Entry 5JSA (X-ray diffraction, 6.31 A resolution (low resolution: residue-level contacts below are approximate; hydrogen-bond / salt-bridge calls are withheld)); this record covers chains A and C of the 6 polymer chains in the assembly.

[Chain A]
Molecule: broadly neutralizing antibody PGT128 heavy chain
Organism: Homo sapiens
Notes: antibody fragment or engineered binder
Amino-acid sequence (239 residues; numbered 1 to 231 plus 22 insertion-coded residues; 14 numbers in that range are skipped by the numbering (no residue carries them; nothing is unmodelled there); the number before each row is that of its first residue; a row labelled like 35A-35B holds insertion residues (35A, then the next letters in order)):
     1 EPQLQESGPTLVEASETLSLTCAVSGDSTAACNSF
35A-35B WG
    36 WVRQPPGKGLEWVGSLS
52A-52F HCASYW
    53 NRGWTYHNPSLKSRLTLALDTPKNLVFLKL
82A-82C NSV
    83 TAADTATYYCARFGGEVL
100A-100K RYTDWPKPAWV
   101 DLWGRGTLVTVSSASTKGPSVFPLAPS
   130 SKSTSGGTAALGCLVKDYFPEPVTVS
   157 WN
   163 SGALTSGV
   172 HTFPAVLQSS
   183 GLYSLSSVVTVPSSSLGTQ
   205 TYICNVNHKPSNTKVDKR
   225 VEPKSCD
Not modelled in the structure: 1, 130-133, 228-231
Disulfides: Cys22-Cys92, Cys32-Cys52B, Cys142-Cys208

[Chain C]
Molecule: gp120
Organism: Human immunodeficiency virus 1
Amino-acid sequence (480 residues; each row starts with the number of its first residue):
    31 AENLWVTVYYGVPVWKDAETTLFCASDAKAYETEKHNVWATHACVPTDPN
    81 PQEIHLENVTEEFNMWKNNMVEQMHTDIISLWDQSLKPCVKLTPLCVTLQ
   131 CTNVTAITDDMRGELKNCSFNMTTELRDKKQKVYSLFYRLDVVQINENQG
   181 NRSNNSNKEYRLINCNTSAITQACPKVSFEPIPIHYCAPAGFAILKCKDK
   231 KFNGTGPCPSVSTVQCTHGIKPVVSTQLLLNGSLAEEEVMIRSENITNNA
   281 KNILVQFNTPVQINCTRPNNNTRKSIRIGPGQAFYATGDIIGDIRQAHCN
   331 VSKATWNETLGKVVKQLRKHFGNNTIIRFANSSGGDLEVTTHSFNCGGEF
   381 FYCNTSGLFNSTWISNTSVQGSNSTGSNDSITLPCRIKQIINMWQRIGQA
   431 MYAPPIQGVIRCVSNITGLILTRDGGSTNSTTETFRPGGGDMRDNWRSEL
   481 YKYKVVKIEPLGVAPTRCKRRVVGRRRRRR
Not modelled in the structure: 31-32, 136-139, 177-186, 400-407, 502-510
Disulfides: Cys54-Cys74, Cys119-Cys204, Cys126-Cys195, Cys131-Cys148, Cys217-Cys246, Cys227-Cys238, Cys376-Cys442, Cys383-Cys415
Covalent attachments: N-acetylglucosamine (NAG) linked to Asn133, Asn147, Asn151, Asn196, Asn294, Asn337, Asn361, Asn384, Asn390, Asn445; glycan linked to Asn233, Asn261, Asn275, Asn300, Asn330

[Interface between chain A and chain C]
Pairs across the interface - 13 pairs, chain A then chain C:
  Ala52C(A) - Asn300(C)
  Tyr52E(A) - Arg325(C)
  Tyr52E(A) - Val439(C)
  Tyr52E(A) - Arg441(C)
  Leu100(A) - Ile321(C)
  Leu100(A) - Gly322(C)
  Arg100A(A) - Thr135(C)
  Arg100A(A) - Gly322(C)
  Tyr100B(A) - Gly322(C)
  Tyr100B(A) - Asp323(C)
  Tyr100B(A) - Ile324(C)
  Asp100D(A) - Asp323(C)
  Asp100D(A) - Arg325(C)
Also at the interface, not in a pair above, chain A (10 interface residues in all): Cys32, Ser52D, Trp52F, Thr100C
Also at the interface, not in a pair above, chain C (10 interface residues in all): Ile320

[In short]
The chain A/chain C interface involves 10 residues from each chain. Covalently linked N-acetylglucosamine: at
Asn133(C), Asn147(C), Asn151(C), Asn196(C), Asn233(C) and Asn261(C) and 9 more.
Here chain A is broadly neutralizing antibody PGT128 heavy chain (Homo sapiens) and chain C is gp120 (Human
immunodeficiency virus 1). Entry 5JSA (Uncleaved prefusion optimized gp140 trimer with an engineered
10-residue HR1 turn bound to broadly neutralizing antibodies ...) was determined by X-ray diffraction (same
publication as 5JS9).
